PDB entry 2AA3 | X-ray diffraction, 2.05 A resolution | chains A and C of the 4 polymer chains in the assembly

Chain A (and C):
Protein: L-lactate dehydrogenase
Organism: Plasmodium vivax
Notes: EC 1.1.1.27; chain C of this document is another copy of the same molecule, construct and numbering; everything in this record applies to it too
Amino-acid sequence (321 residues; each row starts with the number of its first residue; note: 14 numbers in that range are skipped by the numbering (no residue carries them; nothing is unmodelled there); a row labelled like 73A-73B holds insertion residues (73A, then the next letters in order)):
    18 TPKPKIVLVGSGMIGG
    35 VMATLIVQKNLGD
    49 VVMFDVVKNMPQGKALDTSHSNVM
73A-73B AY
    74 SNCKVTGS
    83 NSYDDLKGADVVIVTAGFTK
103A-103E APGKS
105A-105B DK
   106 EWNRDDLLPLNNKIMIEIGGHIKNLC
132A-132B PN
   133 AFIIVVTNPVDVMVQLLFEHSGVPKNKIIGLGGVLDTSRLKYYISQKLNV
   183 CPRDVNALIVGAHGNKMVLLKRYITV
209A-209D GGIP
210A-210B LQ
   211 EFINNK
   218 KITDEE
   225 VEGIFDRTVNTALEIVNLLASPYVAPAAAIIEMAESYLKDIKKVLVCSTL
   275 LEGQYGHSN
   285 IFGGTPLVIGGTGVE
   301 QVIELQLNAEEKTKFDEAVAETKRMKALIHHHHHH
Disordered / not traced: 331-335 (chain C: 333-335)
Construct notes: expression tag (330-335)
Ligand contacts: AP0 (acetyl pyridine adenine dinucleotide, reduced): Val26, Gly27, Ser28, Gly29, Met30, Ile31, Gly32, Phe52, Asp53, Val54, Val55, Met58, Tyr85, Thr97, Ala98, Gly99, Ile119, Glu122, Val138, Thr139, Asn140, Val142, Leu163, Leu167, His195, Ser245, Pro246, Tyr247, Pro250

Chain A / chain C interface:
Residue-residue contacts (94):
  Thr38(A) - Val248(C)
  Leu39(A) - Gln42(C)
  Gln42(A) - Leu39(C)
  Gln42(A) - Lys43(C)
  Lys43(A) - Gln42(C)
  Asn57(A) - Leu242(C)
  Met58(A) - Leu242(C)  hydrogen bond (backbone-backbone)
  Met58(A) - Leu243(C)  hydrophobic
  Gln60(A) - Leu242(C)
  Gly61(A) - Ile239(C)
  Gly61(A) - Leu242(C)
  Gly61(A) - Leu243(C)
  Lys62(A) - Leu243(C)
  Lys62(A) - Tyr247(C)
  Leu64(A) - Tyr175(C)
  Leu64(A) - Arg231(C)
  Leu64(A) - Glu238(C)
  Leu64(A) - Ile239(C)  hydrophobic
  Asp65(A) - Ile239(C)
  Asp65(A) - Pro246(C)
  Asp65(A) - Tyr247(C)  hydrogen bond (side chain-backbone)
  Asp65(A) - Val248(C)  hydrogen bond (side chain-backbone)
  Asp65(A) - Ala249(C)  hydrogen bond (side chain-backbone)
  Asp65(A) - Pro250(C)
  Thr66(A) - Val248(C)
  Ser67(A) - Tyr174(C)
  His68(A) - Ser170(C)
  His68(A) - Arg171(C)  hydrogen bond
  His68(A) - Tyr175(C)  hydrogen bond
  His68(A) - Thr235(C)
  His68(A) - Ala249(C)
  Ser69(A) - Ala252(C)
  Asn70(A) - Tyr174(C)
  Asn70(A) - Pro184(C)
  Val71(A) - Ser170(C)
  Val71(A) - Lys173(C)
  Val71(A) - Pro184(C)  hydrophobic
  Val71(A) - Arg185(C)  hydrogen bond (backbone-side chain)
  Met72(A) - Ser170(C)
  Met72(A) - Arg185(C)
  Met72(A) - Ala249(C)
  Met72(A) - Ala252(C)
  Met72(A) - Ala253(C)
  Met72(A) - Glu256(C)
  Tyr73B(A) - Cys183(C)  hydrophobic
  Tyr73B(A) - Arg185(C)
  Tyr73B(A) - Asp186(C)  hydrogen bond
  Tyr73B(A) - Lys267(C)  hydrogen bond
  Ser74(A) - Pro184(C)
  Asn75(A) - Cys183(C)
  Asn75(A) - Pro184(C)
  Ser170(A) - His68(C)
  Ser170(A) - Val71(C)
  Ser170(A) - Met72(C)
  Arg171(A) - His68(C)  hydrogen bond
  Lys173(A) - Val71(C)
  Tyr174(A) - Ser67(C)
  Tyr174(A) - Asn70(C)
  Tyr175(A) - Leu64(C)
  Tyr175(A) - His68(C)  hydrogen bond
  Cys183(A) - Tyr73B(C)  hydrophobic
  Cys183(A) - Asn75(C)
  Pro184(A) - Val71(C)  hydrophobic
  Pro184(A) - Ser74(C)
  Pro184(A) - Asn75(C)
  Arg185(A) - Val71(C)  hydrogen bond (side chain-backbone)
  Arg185(A) - Met72(C)
  Arg185(A) - Tyr73B(C)
  Asp186(A) - Tyr73B(C)  hydrogen bond
  Arg231(A) - Leu64(C)
  Thr235(A) - His68(C)
  Glu238(A) - Leu64(C)
  Ile239(A) - Gly61(C)
  Ile239(A) - Leu64(C)  hydrophobic
  Ile239(A) - Asp65(C)
  Leu242(A) - Asn57(C)
  Leu242(A) - Met58(C)
  Leu243(A) - Met58(C)  hydrophobic
  Leu243(A) - Gly61(C)
  Leu243(A) - Lys62(C)
  Pro246(A) - Asp65(C)
  Tyr247(A) - Lys62(C)
  Tyr247(A) - Asp65(C)  hydrogen bond (backbone-side chain)
  Val248(A) - Thr38(C)
  Val248(A) - Asp65(C)  hydrogen bond (backbone-side chain)
  Ala249(A) - Asp65(C)  hydrogen bond (backbone-side chain)
  Ala249(A) - His68(C)
  Ala249(A) - Met72(C)
  Pro250(A) - Asp65(C)
  Ala252(A) - Ser69(C)
  Ala252(A) - Met72(C)
  Ala253(A) - Met72(C)
  Glu256(A) - Met72(C)
  Lys267(A) - Tyr73B(C)  hydrogen bond
Interface residues without a listed pair, chain A (51 interface residues in all): Val35, Cys76, Lys77, Val166, Gln178, Val182
Interface residues without a listed pair, chain C (51 interface residues in all): Val35, Gln60, Thr66, Cys76, Lys77, Val166, Gln178, Val182

Overview:
The chain A/chain C interface involves 51 residues from each chain, with 17 hydrogen bonds. Polar contacts
include Asp65(A)-Tyr247(C), Asp65(A)-Val248(C) and Asp65(A)-Ala249(C). Bound to chain A: compound AP0.
Both chains are L-lactate dehydrogenase (Plasmodium vivax). Entry 2AA3 (Crystal structure of Plasmodium vivax
lactate dehydrogenase complex with APADH) was determined by X-ray diffraction together with 2A92 and 2A94 from
the same study.
